PDB entry 3N2W | X-ray diffraction, 1.45 A resolution | chains B and C of the 4 polymer chains in the assembly

[Chain B (and C)]
Name: Beta-peptidyl aminopeptidase
From: Sphingosinicella xenopeptidilytica
Notes: chain C of this document is another copy of the same molecule, construct and numbering; everything in this record applies to it too
Reference sequence: Q52VH2 (Q52VH2_9SPHN); residues 1-373 here correspond to UniProt positions 30-402 (UniProt number = residue number + 29)
Amino-acid sequence (373 residues; numbered 1 to 373; the number before each row is that of its first residue):
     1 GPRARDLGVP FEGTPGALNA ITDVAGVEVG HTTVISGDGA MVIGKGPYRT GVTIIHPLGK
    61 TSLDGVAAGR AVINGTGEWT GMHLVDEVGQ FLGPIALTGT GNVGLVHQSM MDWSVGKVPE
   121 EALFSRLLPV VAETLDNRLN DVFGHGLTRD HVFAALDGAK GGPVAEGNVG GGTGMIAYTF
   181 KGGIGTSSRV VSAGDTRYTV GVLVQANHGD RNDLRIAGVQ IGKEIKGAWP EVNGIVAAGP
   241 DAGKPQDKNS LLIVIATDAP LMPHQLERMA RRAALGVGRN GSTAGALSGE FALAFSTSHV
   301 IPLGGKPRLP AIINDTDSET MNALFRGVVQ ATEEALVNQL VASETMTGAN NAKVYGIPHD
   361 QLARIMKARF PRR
Disordered / not traced: 244-249, 372-373 (chain C: 246-249, 372-373)
Curated features (UniProtKB/Swiss-Prot):
  - active site: S250 (Nucleophile), S288 (Proton donor/acceptor), E290 (Proton donor/acceptor)
From the paper describing this entry:
  - catalytic residues: S250
  - catalytic residues: E133, L135, N207, S288, E290 (proposed by the authors, not directly observed)
  - mutagenesis - K248A, N249A: unchanged catalytic activity
  - mutagenesis - E133A, S250A: abolished catalytic activity
  - mutagenesis - S288A, E290A: decreased catalytic activity
  - specificity-determining residues: E120 to R126

[Chain B / chain C interface]
Contacting residue pairs (34; chain B residue first):
  E87(B) with H264(C); R268(C), salt bridge; R271(C), salt bridge
  V88(B) with H264(C), hydrogen bond (backbone-side chain); R268(C); D315(C)
  Q90(B) with N314(C), hydrogen bond
  M262(B) with M262(C), hydrophobic
  P263(B) with H264(C)
  H264(B) with E87(C); V88(C), hydrogen bond (side chain-backbone); P263(C)
  R268(B) with E87(C), salt bridge; V88(C)
  R271(B) with E87(C), salt bridge
  I301(B) with N314(C)
  P302(B) with N314(C)
  G305(B) with N314(C), hydrogen bond (backbone-side chain)
  K306(B) with I312(C)
  P307(B) with I312(C); I313(C); N314(C)
  L309(B) with I312(C), hydrophobic
  I312(B) with K306(C); P307(C); L309(C), hydrophobic
  I313(B) with P307(C)
  N314(B) with Q90(C), hydrogen bond; I301(C); P302(C); G305(C), hydrogen bond (side chain-backbone); P307(C)
  D315(B) with V88(C)
  T316(B) with Q90(C)
Also at the interface, not in a pair above, chain B (22 interface residues in all): G89, H299, G304
Also at the interface, not in a pair above, chain C (22 interface residues in all): G89, H299, G304, T316

[Overview]
The chain B/chain C interface involves 22 residues from each chain; the contacts include 6 hydrogen bonds and
4 salt bridges. Polar contacts include E87(B)-R268(C), E87(B)-R271(C) and V88(B)-H264(C). From the paper:
catalytic residues S250(B), E133(B) and L135(B) among others; E133A and S250A of chain B abolish catalytic
activity; 6 substitutions were tested in all.
Both chains are Beta-peptidyl aminopeptidase (Sphingosinicella xenopeptidilytica). Entry 3N2W (Crystal
structure of the N-terminal beta-aminopeptidase BapA from Sphingosinicella xenopeptidilytica) was determined
by X-ray diffraction, deposited together with 3N33 and 3N5I.
